Entry 6WAX (X-ray diffraction, 1.50 A resolution); this record covers chain A.

Chain A:
Protein: Ras GTPase-activating protein 1
Organism: Homo sapiens
UniProt: P20936 (RASA1_HUMAN); residue numbers follow UniProt; this construct covers 340-444
Amino-acid sequence (107 residues; each row starts with the number of its first residue):
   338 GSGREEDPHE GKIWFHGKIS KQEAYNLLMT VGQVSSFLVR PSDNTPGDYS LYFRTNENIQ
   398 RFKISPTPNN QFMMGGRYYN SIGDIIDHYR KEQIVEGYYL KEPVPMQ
Not modelled in the structure: 338-339
Sequence notes: expression tag (338-339); engineered mutation S372 (Cys in P20936), S402 (Cys in P20936)
UniProt features mapped onto this chain:
  - natural variant: R398 (R398L: In basal cell carcinomas), K400 (K400E: In basal cell carcinomas), I401 (I401V: In basal cell carcinomas)
What the authors report for this chain:
  - contacts within the chain: R377-D380 (salt bridge)

Summary:
From the paper: contacts within the chain involving R377 and D380.
Chain A is Ras GTPase-activating protein 1 (Homo sapiens); the structure, C-terminal SH2 domain of p120RasGAP,
was determined by X-ray diffraction, deposited together with 6WAY.
